PDB entry 3AZF | X-ray diffraction, 2.70 A resolution | chains H and J of the 10 polymer chains in the assembly

[Chain H]
Protein: Histone H2B type 1-J
Organism: Homo sapiens
Reference sequence: P06899 (H2B1J_HUMAN); residues 0-125 here correspond to UniProt positions 1-126 (UniProt number = residue number + 1)
Chain sequence (129 residues; each row starts with the number of its first residue; numbers below 1 keep their minus sign (Gly-3 is residue -3)):
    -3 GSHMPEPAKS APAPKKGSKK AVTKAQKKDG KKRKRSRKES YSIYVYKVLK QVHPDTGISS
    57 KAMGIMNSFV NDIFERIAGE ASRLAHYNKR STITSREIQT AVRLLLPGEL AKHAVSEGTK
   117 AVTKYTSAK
Disordered / not traced: -3 to 32, 124-125
Sequence notes: expression tag (-3 to -1)
Curated features (UniProtKB/Swiss-Prot):
  - modified residue: Pro1 (N-acetylproline), Glu2 (ADP-ribosyl glutamic acid), Lys5 (N6-(2-hydroxyisobutyryl)lysine), Ser6 (ADP-ribosylserine), Lys11 (N6-(beta-hydroxybutyryl)lysine), Lys12 (N6-(2-hydroxyisobutyryl)lysine), Ser14 (Phosphoserine), Lys15 (N6-acetyllysine), Lys16 (N6-(beta-hydroxybutyryl)lysine), Lys20 (N6-(2-hydroxyisobutyryl)lysine), Lys23 (N6-(2-hydroxyisobutyryl)lysine), Lys24 (N6-(2-hydroxyisobutyryl)lysine), Lys34 (N6-(2-hydroxyisobutyryl)lysine), Glu35 (PolyADP-ribosyl glutamic acid), Ser36 (Phosphoserine), Lys43 (N6-(2-hydroxyisobutyryl)lysine), Lys46 (N6-(2-hydroxyisobutyryl)lysine), Lys57 (N6,N6-dimethyllysine), Arg79 (Dimethylated arginine), Lys85 (N6,N6,N6-trimethyllysine) and 6 more in UniProt
  - glycosylation: Ser112 (O-linked (GlcNAc) serine)
  - cross-link (Glycyl lysine isopeptide (Lys-Gly)): Lys5 (interchain with G-Cter in SUMO2), Lys20 (interchain with G-Cter in SUMO2), Lys34 (interchain with G-Cter in ubiquitin), Lys120 (interchain with G-Cter in ubiquitin)

[Chain J]
Molecule: 146-nt DNA strand
Sequence (146 nucleotides; each row starts with the number of its first residue):
   147 ATCAATATCC ACCTGCAGAT TCTACCAAAA GTGTATTTGG AAACTGCTCC ATCAAAAGGC
   207 ATGTTCAGCT GAATTCAGCT GAACATGCCT TTTGATGGAG CAGTTTCCAA ATACACTTTT
   267 GGTAGAATCT GCAGGTGGAT ATTGAT
Disordered / not traced: 147
Bound ions: Mn2+ site 1 near DG185 (its only coordinating residue here); Mn2+ site 2 near DG217 (its only coordinating residue here); Mn2+ site 3 near DG267 (its only coordinating residue here); Mn2+ site 4 near DG280 (its only coordinating residue here)

[Interface between chain H and chain J]
Residue-residue contacts (11):
  Arg33(H) - DT250(J)  salt bridge to the phosphate
  Tyr42(H) - DT167(J)  sugar contact
  Ile54(H) - DT167(J)  hydrogen bond to the phosphate
  Ser55(H) - DT166(J)  phosphate contact
  Ser56(H) - DT166(J)  hydrogen bond to the phosphate
  Arg86(H) - DG186(J)  phosphate contact
  Arg86(H) - DA187(J)  salt bridge to the phosphate
  Ser87(H) - DG185(J)  hydrogen bond to the phosphate
  Ser87(H) - DG186(J)  hydrogen bond to the phosphate
  Thr88(H) - DG185(J)  phosphate contact
  Thr88(H) - DG186(J)  hydrogen bond to the phosphate
Interface residues without a listed pair, chain H (12 interface residues in all): Glu35, Gly53, Lys57, Lys85
Interface residues without a listed pair, chain J (7 interface residues in all): DA175

[Overview]
12 residues of chain H face 7 of chain J across their interface, with 5 hydrogen bonds and 2 salt bridges.
Among the polar pairs are Ile54(H)-DT167(J), Ser56(H)-DT166(J) and Ser87(H)-DG185(J).
Here chain H is Histone H2B type 1-J (Homo sapiens) and chain J is a 146-nt DNA strand. Entry 3AZF (Crystal
Structure of Human Nucleosome Core Particle Containing H3K79Q mutation) was determined by X-ray diffraction,
deposited together with 3AYW, 3AZE, 3AZG, 3AZH, 3AZJ, 3AZK and 3 further entries.
